Entry 7XYB (electron microscopy, 3.70 A resolution); this record covers chains C and G of the 9 polymer chains in the assembly.

[Chain C]
Name: DNA-directed RNA polymerase subunit beta
Source organism: Pseudomonas aeruginosa
Notes: EC 2.7.7.6
Reference sequence: Q51561 (RPOB_PSEAE); numbering as in UniProt (aligned over 1-1357)
Chain sequence (1357 residues; numbered 1 to 1357; the number before each row is that of its first residue):
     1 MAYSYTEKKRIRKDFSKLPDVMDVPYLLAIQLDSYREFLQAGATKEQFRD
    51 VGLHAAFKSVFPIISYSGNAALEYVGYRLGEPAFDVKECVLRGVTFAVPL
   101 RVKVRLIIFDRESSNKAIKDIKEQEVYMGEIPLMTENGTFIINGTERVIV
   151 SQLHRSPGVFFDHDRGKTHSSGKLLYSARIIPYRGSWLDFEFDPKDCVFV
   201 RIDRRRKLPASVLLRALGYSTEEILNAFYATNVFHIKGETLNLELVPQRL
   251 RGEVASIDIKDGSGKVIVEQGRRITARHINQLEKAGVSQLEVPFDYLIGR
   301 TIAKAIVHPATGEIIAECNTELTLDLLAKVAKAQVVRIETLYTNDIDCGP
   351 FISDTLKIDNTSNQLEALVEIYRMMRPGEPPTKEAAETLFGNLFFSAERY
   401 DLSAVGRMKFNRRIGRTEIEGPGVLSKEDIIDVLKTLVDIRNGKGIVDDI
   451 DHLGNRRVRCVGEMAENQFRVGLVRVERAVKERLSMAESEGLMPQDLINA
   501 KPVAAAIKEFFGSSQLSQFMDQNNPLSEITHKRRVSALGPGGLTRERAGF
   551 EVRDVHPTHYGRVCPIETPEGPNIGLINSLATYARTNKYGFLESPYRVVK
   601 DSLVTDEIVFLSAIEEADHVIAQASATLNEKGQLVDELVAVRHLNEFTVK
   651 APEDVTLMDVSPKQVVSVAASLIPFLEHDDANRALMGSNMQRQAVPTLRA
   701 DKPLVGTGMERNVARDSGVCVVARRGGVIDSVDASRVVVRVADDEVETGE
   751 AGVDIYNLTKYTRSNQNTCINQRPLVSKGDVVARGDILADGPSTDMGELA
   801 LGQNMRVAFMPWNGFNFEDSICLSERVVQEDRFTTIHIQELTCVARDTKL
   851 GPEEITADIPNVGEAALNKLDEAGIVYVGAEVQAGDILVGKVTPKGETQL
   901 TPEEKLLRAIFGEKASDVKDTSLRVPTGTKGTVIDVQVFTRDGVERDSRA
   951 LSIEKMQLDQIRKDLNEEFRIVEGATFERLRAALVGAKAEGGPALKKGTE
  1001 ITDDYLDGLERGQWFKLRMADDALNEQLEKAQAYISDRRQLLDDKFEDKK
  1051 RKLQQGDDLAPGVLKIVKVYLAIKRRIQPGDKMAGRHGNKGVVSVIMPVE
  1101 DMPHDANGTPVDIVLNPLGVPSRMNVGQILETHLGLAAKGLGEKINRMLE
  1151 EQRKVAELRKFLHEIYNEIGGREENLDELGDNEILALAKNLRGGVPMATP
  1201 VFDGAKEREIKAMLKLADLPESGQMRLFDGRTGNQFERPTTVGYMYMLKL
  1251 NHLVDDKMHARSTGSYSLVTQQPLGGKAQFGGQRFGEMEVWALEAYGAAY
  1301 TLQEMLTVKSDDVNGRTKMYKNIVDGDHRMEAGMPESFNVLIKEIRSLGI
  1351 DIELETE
Unresolved in the structure: 1-2, 231-339, 895-917, 988-1019, 1357

[Chain G]
Name: AlpA
Source organism: Pseudomonas aeruginosa
Reference sequence: A0A2R3ITY7 (A0A2R3ITY7_PSEAI); residues 1-176 here = UniProt positions 1-176
Chain sequence (176 residues; numbered 1 to 176; the number before each row is that of its first residue):
     1 MFQSTEQALAVAYWMFEQQPGPRSSTAMVIDSLRERFDRRFIERLPSGLS
    51 PHEWQAQAVMTVRFAQRQLAAHPLELAVVRAEFARGRDFVLGLAALRDWL
   101 KPAAGPIEQRAALALLMRMFRRPPSSIREIERLSGLSKSTLHRWDKEWRE
   151 RVAALLRQALLRLEEPMAQVGIVCEH
Unresolved in the structure: 1-3, 172-176

[Chain C / chain G interface]
Contacting residue pairs (12; chain C residue first):
  T848(C) - R36(G)
  K849(C) - F37(G)
  K849(C) - D38(G)
  L850(C) - R36(G)
  L850(C) - F37(G)  hydrogen bond (backbone-backbone)
  L850(C) - D38(G)
  L850(C) - R39(G)
  L1268(C) - S25(G)
  V1313(C) - P20(G)
  N1314(C) - P20(G)
  T1317(C) - Q19(G)
  T1317(C) - P20(G)
Interface residues without a listed pair, chain G (8 interface residues in all): R23

[Overview]
7 residues of chain C face 8 of chain G across their interface, with 1 hydrogen bond. The hydrogen-bonded pair
L850(C)-F37(G) is a backbone contact.
Here chain C is DNA-directed RNA polymerase subunit beta and chain G is AlpA, both from Pseudomonas
aeruginosa. Entry 7XYB (The cryo-EM structure of an AlpA-loaded complex) was determined by electron
microscopy, deposited together with 7XYA.
